6MDV - chain A; structure by X-ray diffraction, 2.50 A resolution.

# Chain A
Molecule: Endo-beta-N-acetylglucosaminidase
From: Streptococcus pyogenes
Reference sequence: T1WGN1 (T1WGN1_STRPY); numbering as in UniProt (aligned over 44-843)
Sequence (802 residues; each row starts with the number of its first residue):
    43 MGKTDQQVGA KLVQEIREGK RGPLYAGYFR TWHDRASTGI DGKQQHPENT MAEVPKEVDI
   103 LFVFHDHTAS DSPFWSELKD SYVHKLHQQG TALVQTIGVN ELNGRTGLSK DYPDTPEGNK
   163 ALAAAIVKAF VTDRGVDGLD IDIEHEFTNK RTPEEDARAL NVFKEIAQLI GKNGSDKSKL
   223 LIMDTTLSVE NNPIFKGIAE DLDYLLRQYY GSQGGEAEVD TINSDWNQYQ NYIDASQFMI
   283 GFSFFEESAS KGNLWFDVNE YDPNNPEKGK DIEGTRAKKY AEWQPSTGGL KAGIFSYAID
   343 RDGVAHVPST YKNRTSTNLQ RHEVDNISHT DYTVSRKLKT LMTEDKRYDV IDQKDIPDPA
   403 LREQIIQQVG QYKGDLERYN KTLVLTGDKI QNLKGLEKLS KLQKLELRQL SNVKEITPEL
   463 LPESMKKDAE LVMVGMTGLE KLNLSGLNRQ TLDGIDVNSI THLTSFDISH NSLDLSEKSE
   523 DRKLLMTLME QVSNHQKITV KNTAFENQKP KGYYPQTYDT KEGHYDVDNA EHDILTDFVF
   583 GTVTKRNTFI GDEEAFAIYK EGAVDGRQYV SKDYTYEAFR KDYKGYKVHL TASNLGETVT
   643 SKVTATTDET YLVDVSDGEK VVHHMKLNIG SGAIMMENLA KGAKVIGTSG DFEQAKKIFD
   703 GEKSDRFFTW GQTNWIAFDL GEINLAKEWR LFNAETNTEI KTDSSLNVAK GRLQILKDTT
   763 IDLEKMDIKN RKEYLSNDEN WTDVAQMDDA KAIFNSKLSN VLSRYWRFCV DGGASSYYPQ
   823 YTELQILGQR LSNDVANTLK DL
Not modelled in the structure: 43-45, 833-844
Construct notes: initiating methionine (43); expression tag (844)
Ion coordination: Ca2+: K699, D702, E704, D707, T824, E825
What the authors report for this chain:
  - binding site for N-acetylglucosamine: Y70, D184, E186, Y252, N295, Y339
  - binding site for beta-D-mannopyranose: D108, E288, Y339
  - binding site for alpha-D-mannopyranose: R72, W74, H88, H109, E289, N295
  - specificity-determining residues: H109 (proposed by the authors, not directly observed)

# Overview
K699, D702, E704, D707, T824 and E825 coordinate Ca2+. From the paper: a binding site for N-acetylglucosamine
at Y70, D184 and E186 among others; a binding site for alpha-D-mannopyranose at R72, W74 and H88 among others.
Chain A is Endo-beta-N-acetylglucosaminidase (Streptococcus pyogenes); the structure, Crystal structure of
Streptococcus pyogenes endo-beta-N-acetylglucosaminidase (EndoS2) with high-mannose glycan, was determined by
X-ray diffraction (same publication as 6E58 and 6MDS).
